PDB entry 9HIW | electron microscopy, 3.10 A resolution | chains A and B of the 3 polymer chains in the assembly

== Chain A ==
Molecule: Cyclin-A2
From: Homo sapiens
UniProtKB: P20248 (CCNA2_HUMAN); numbering as in UniProt (aligned over 1-432)
Chain sequence (432 residues; row label = number of the first residue in the row):
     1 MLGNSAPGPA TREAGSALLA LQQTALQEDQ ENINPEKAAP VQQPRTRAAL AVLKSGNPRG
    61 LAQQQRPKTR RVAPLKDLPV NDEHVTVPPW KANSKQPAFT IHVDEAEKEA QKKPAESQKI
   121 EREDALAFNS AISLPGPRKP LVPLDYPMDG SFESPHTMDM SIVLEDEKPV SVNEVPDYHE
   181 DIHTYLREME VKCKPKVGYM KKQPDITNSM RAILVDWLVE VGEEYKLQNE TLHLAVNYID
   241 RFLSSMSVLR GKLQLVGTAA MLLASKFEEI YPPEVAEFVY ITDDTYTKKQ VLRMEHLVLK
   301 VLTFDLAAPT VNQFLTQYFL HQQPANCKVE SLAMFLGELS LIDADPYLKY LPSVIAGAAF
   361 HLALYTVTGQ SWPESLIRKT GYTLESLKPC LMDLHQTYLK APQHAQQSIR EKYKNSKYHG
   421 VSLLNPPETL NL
Not modelled in the structure: 1-177
Differences from the reference sequence: variant Val163 (Ile in P20248)
Curated features (UniProtKB/Swiss-Prot):
  - modified residue: Met1 (N-acetylmethionine), Ser5 (Phosphoserine), Ser55 (Phosphoserine)

== Chain B ==
Molecule: Cyclin-dependent kinase 2
From: Homo sapiens
Notes: EC 2.7.11.22
UniProtKB: P24941 (CDK2_HUMAN); residue numbers follow UniProt; this construct covers 1-297
Chain sequence (297 residues; row label = number of the first residue in the row):
     1 MENFQKVEKI GEGTYGVVYK ARNKLTGEVV ALKKIRLDTE TEGVPSTAIR EISLLKELNH
    61 PNIVKLLDVI HTENKLYLVF EFLHQDLKKF MDASALTGIP LPLIKSYLFQ LLQGLAFCHS
   121 HRVLHRDLKP QNLLINTEGA IKLADFGLAR AFGVPVRTYT HEVVTLWYRA PEILLGCKYY
   181 STAVDIWSLG CIFAEMVTRR ALFPGDSEID QLFRIFRTLG TPDEVVWPGV TSMPDYKPSF
   241 PKWARQDFSK VVPPLDEDGR SLLSQMLHYD PNKRISAKAA LAHPFFQDVT KPVPHLR
Not modelled in the structure: 13-14, 39-40, 160-164, 295-297
Curated features (UniProtKB/Swiss-Prot):
  - active site: Asp127 (Proton acceptor)
  - binding site (ATP): Ile10 to Val18, Lys33, Glu81 to Leu83, Asp86, Lys129 to Asn132, Asp145
  - binding site (Mg(2+)): Asn132, Asp145
  - site (CDK7 binding): Lys9, Lys88, Lys89, Leu166
  - modified residue: Met1 (N-acetylmethionine), Lys6 (N6-acetyllysine), Thr14 (Phosphothreonine), Tyr15 (Phosphotyrosine), Tyr19 (Phosphotyrosine), Thr160 (Phosphothreonine)
  - natural variant: Pro45 (P45L: In a glioblastoma multiforme sample)
  - mutagenesis: Lys9 (K9F: Reduced phosphorylation by CAK), Thr14 (T14A: 2-fold increase in activity), Tyr15 (Y15F: 2-fold increase in activity), Lys88 to Lys89 (Reduced phosphorylation by CAK), Thr160 (T160A: Abolishes activity), Leu166 (L166R: Reduced phosphorylation by CAK and reduced kinase activity)

== How chain A and chain B interact ==
Contacting residue pairs (58):
  Tyr178(A) - His119(B)
  Tyr178(A) - Phe152(B)  hydrophobic
  Tyr178(A) - Thr182(B)
  Asp181(A) - Ser120(B)  hydrogen bond
  Asp181(A) - Lys278(B)  salt bridge
  Ile182(A) - His119(B)
  Ile182(A) - Ser120(B)  hydrogen bond (backbone-backbone)
  Ile182(A) - His121(B)
  Ile182(A) - Phe152(B)  hydrophobic
  Tyr185(A) - Glu57(B)  hydrogen bond
  Tyr185(A) - His121(B)
  Tyr185(A) - Arg122(B)
  Leu186(A) - Arg122(B)
  Met189(A) - Glu57(B)
  Gln228(A) - Arg157(B)
  Glu230(A) - Val154(B)
  Leu263(A) - Ile49(B)  hydrophobic
  Lys266(A) - Glu42(B)  hydrogen bond (side chain-backbone)
  Lys266(A) - Gly43(B)
  Lys266(A) - Val44(B)  hydrogen bond (side chain-backbone)
  Lys266(A) - Ser46(B)
  Lys266(A) - Ile49(B)
  Lys266(A) - Arg50(B)  hydrogen bond (backbone-side chain)
  Phe267(A) - Arg50(B)  hydrogen bond (backbone-side chain)
  Phe267(A) - Ser53(B)
  Phe267(A) - Arg150(B)
  Phe267(A) - Ala151(B)  hydrophobic
  Glu268(A) - Arg150(B)  hydrogen bond (backbone-side chain)
  Glu268(A) - Val154(B)
  Glu269(A) - Arg50(B)  hydrogen bond (backbone-side chain)
  Ile270(A) - Arg157(B)
  Ile270(A) - Thr158(B)
  Ile270(A) - Tyr159(B)  hydrophobic
  Tyr271(A) - Tyr159(B)
  Glu274(A) - Glu42(B)
  Val275(A) - Glu42(B)
  Lys288(A) - Thr41(B)  hydrogen bond (side chain-backbone)
  Leu292(A) - Glu42(B)
  Leu292(A) - Gly43(B)
  Glu295(A) - Gly43(B)
  Glu295(A) - Val44(B)  hydrogen bond (side chain-backbone)
  His296(A) - His71(B)  hydrogen bond
  His296(A) - Thr72(B)
  Leu299(A) - Val44(B)  hydrophobic
  Leu299(A) - Ile49(B)  hydrophobic
  Thr303(A) - Lys56(B)
  Phe304(A) - Ile52(B)  hydrophobic
  Phe304(A) - Ser53(B)
  Phe304(A) - Lys56(B)
  Phe304(A) - His71(B)
  Asp305(A) - Lys56(B)  salt bridge
  Leu306(A) - Ile49(B)  hydrophobic
  Leu306(A) - Ser53(B)
  Ala307(A) - Glu57(B)
  Ala307(A) - Arg122(B)  hydrogen bond (backbone-side chain)
  Asn312(A) - Val154(B)
  Thr316(A) - Gly153(B)
  Thr316(A) - Val154(B)
Interface residues without a listed pair, chain A (33 interface residues in all): Lys300, Ala308, Pro309, Gln313
Interface residues without a listed pair, chain B (32 interface residues in all): Asp38, Leu54, Val69, Glu73, Leu76

== In short ==
The interface between chain A and chain B involves 33 residues on one side and 32 on the other; the contacts
include 13 hydrogen bonds and 2 salt bridges. Polar contacts include Asp181(A)-Lys278(B), Asp305(A)-Lys56(B)
and Asp181(A)-Ser120(B).
Here chain A is Cyclin-A2 and chain B is Cyclin-dependent kinase 2, both from Homo sapiens. Entry 9HIW
(Cryo-EM structure of CDK2-cyclin A bound to a SAMHD1 peptide) was determined by electron microscopy.
